Entry 2Q0D (X-ray diffraction, 2.00 A resolution); this record covers chain A.

== Chain A ==
Protein: RNA uridylyl transferase
From: Trypanosoma brucei
Notes: EC 2.7.7.52
Reference sequence: Q381M1 (Q381M1_9TRYP); numbering as in UniProt (aligned over 1-333)
Chain sequence (353 residues; each row starts with the number of its first residue; numbers below 1 keep their minus sign (Met-19 is residue -19)):
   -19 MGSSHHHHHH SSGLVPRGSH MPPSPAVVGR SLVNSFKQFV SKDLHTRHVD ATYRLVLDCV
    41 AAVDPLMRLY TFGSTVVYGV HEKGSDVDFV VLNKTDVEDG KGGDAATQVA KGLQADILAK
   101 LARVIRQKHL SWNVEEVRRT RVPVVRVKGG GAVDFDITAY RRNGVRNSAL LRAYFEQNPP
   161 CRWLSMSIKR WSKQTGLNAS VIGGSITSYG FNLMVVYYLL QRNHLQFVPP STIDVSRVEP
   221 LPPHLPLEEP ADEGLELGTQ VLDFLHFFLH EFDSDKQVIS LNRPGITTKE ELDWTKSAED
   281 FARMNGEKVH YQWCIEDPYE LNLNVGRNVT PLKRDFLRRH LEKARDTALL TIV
Not modelled in the structure: -19 to 2, 22-27
Differences from the reference sequence: cloning artifact (-19 to -16, -9 to 0); expression tag (-15 to -10)
Metal / ion sites: Mg2+: Asp66, Asp68 (together with ATP)
Small-molecule neighbours: ATP (adenosine-5'-triphosphate): Phe52, Gly53, Ser54, Glu62, Ser65, Asp66, Asp68, Arg121, Gly144, Asn147, Ser148, Lys169, Lys173, Thr187, Ser188, Tyr189, Asn192, Asp297, Leu303, Val305, Arg307
Curated features (UniProtKB/Swiss-Prot):
  - binding site (UTP): Ser54, Ser65 to Asp68, Gly144 to Ser148, Lys169, Lys173, Ser188, Tyr189
  - binding site (Mg(2+)): Asp66, Asp68
  - binding site (RNA): Arg121
  - site: Asp136 (Important for catalytic activity)
  - mutagenesis: Phe52 (F52A: Loss of catalytic activity. Moderate decrease in UTP binding), Asp66 (D66A: Loss of catalytic activity. Does not affect UTP binding), Asp68 (D68A: Loss of catalytic activity. Partial reduction in UTP binding), Arg121 (R121A: 2-fold decrease in affinity for UTP. 660-fold decrease in affinity for RNA; R121F: Loss of catalytic activity), Arg126 (R126A: Loss of catalytic activity. Does not affect UTP binding), Asp136 (D136A: Loss of catalytic activity. Does not affect UTP binding), Arg141 (R141A: Does not affect UTP binding. 360-fold decrease in affinity for RNA), Asn147 (N147A: Severe decrease in UTP binding), Ser148 (S148A: Severe decrease in UTP binding without affecting RNA binding), Ser188 (S188A: Severe decrease in UTP binding without affecting RNA binding), Tyr189 (Y189A: Loss of catalytic activity. Severe decrease in UTP binding; Y189F: Loss of catalytic activity. Moderate decrease in UTP binding), Asp297 (D297A/N: Severe decrease in UTP binding), 2 further mutagenesis entries in UniProt
What the authors report for this chain:
  - binding site for ATP: Asn147, Thr187, Tyr189
  - mutagenesis - R121A: decreased binding to RNA (citing earlier work)
  - mutagenesis - R126A: abolished binding to RNA (citing earlier work)
  - catalytic residues: Asp136 (proposed by the authors, not directly observed)
  - mutagenesis - D136A: abolished catalytic activity (citing earlier work)

== Overview ==
Chain A binds ATP. Asp66 and Asp68 form the Mg2+ site. From UniProt: 14 UTP-binding residues, Mg2+-binding
residues Asp66 and Asp68, RNA-binding residue Arg121 and 14 mutagenesis sites. From the paper: the catalytic
residue Asp136; R121A reduces binding to RNA; 3 substitutions were tested in all.
Chain A is RNA uridylyl transferase (Trypanosoma brucei); the structure, Terminal uridylyl transferase 4 from
Trypanosoma brucei with bound ATP, was determined by X-ray diffraction together with 2Q0C, 2Q0E, 2Q0F and 2Q0G
from the same study.
